PDB entry 8AW3 | electron microscopy, 3.60 A resolution | chains 2 and 3 of the 3 polymer chains in the assembly

# Chain 2
Protein: Deaminase, putative
Source organism: Trypanosoma brucei brucei
Notes: EC 3.5.4.-
Reference sequence: Q57W17 (Q57W17_TRYB2); residues 1-221 here = UniProt positions 1-221
Amino-acid sequence (221 residues; row label = number of the first residue in the row):
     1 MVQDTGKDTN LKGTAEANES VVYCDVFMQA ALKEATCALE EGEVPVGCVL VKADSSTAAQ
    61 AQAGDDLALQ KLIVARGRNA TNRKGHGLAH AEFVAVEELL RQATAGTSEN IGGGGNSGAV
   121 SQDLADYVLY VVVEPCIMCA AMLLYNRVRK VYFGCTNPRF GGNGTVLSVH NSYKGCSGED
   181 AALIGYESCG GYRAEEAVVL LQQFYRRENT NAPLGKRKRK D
Disordered / not traced: 1-18, 104-122, 176-182
Sequence notes: engineered mutation Gly87 (Ala in Q57W17), Ser117 (Cys in Q57W17)
Ion coordination: Zn2+: His90, Cys136, Cys139
What the authors report for this chain:
  - binding site for the 75-nt RNA strand: Val44, Val46, Asn79, Val133, Cys155 to Pro158, Phe160, Gln202, Tyr205, Arg207 to Asn209, Lys216 to Lys220
  - Zn2+ coordination: His90, Cys136, Cys139
  - catalytic residues: Glu92
  - conformationally variable residues (side-chain flip): Arg159
  - mutagenesis - R159M, R159Y/Y205R, Y205E, Y205R: abolished catalytic activity
  - mutagenesis - Y205F: unchanged catalytic activity
  - mutagenesis - R159Y (10-fold): decreased catalytic activity
  - mutagenesis - R159K (2-fold): increased catalytic activity

# Chain 3
Protein: Deaminase, putative
Source organism: Trypanosoma brucei brucei
Reference sequence: Q381Q7 (Q381Q7_TRYB2); residues 1-365 here = UniProt positions 1-365
Amino-acid sequence (369 residues; numbered -3 to 365; the number before each row is that of its first residue; numbers below 1 keep their minus sign (Gly-3 is residue -3)):
    -3 GPDSMEEVVV PEEPPKLVSA LATYVQQERL CTMFLSIANK LLPLKPHACH LKRIRRSSAT
    57 RVATAPMDGF AGGVICDKRD SSVATSTISD GCERNSAALG TPAAEKSHVL ELLLSVGGPV
   117 DSSALKELES AADTTVAVHR VWVPDRAPRS SAEEWTKWCQ IWPFATPKPR VPTQLSECEV
   177 GSIQRIFRTV VMPLAKRLRT DETLGIAAVL VDPSDGYRVL VSSGEEHALK RGNSAACLGY
   237 VSNSGCRKSN RVVLDHPVTF VLKEVTRKQC KDREVEGDAS YLANGMDMFV SHEPCVMCSM
   297 ALVHSRVRRV FYCFPNPVHG GLGSTVSIHA IQELNHHFRV FRCDSRWLSD PEGVSSDHDN
   357 PYWEDLTVP
Disordered / not traced: -3 to -1, 56-104, 264-276, 341-365
Sequence notes: expression tag (-3 to 0); variant Lys102 (Asn in Q381Q7), Val105 (Ile in Q381Q7), Val167 (Ala in Q381Q7), Val176 (Met in Q381Q7)
Ion coordination: Zn2+: Tyr236, His252, Cys291, Cys294
What the authors report for this chain:
  - binding site for the 75-nt RNA strand: His300, Asn331, His332
  - mutagenesis - K48A, R52E, K164E, R166E: decreased binding to the 75-nt RNA strand

# Chain 2 / chain 3 interface
Pairs across the interface (57):
  Gly85(2) - Thr262(3)
  Gly85(2) - Leu278(3)
  His86(2) - Lys259(3)
  Gly87(2) - Leu278(3)
  Gly87(2) - His300(3)
  Leu88(2) - Leu258(3)  hydrophobic
  Leu88(2) - Met296(3)
  Leu88(2) - Ala297(3)
  Leu88(2) - His300(3)
  Leu88(2) - Ser301(3)
  His90(2) - His300(3)
  Phe93(2) - Leu250(3)
  Phe93(2) - Met293(3)  hydrophobic
  Val96(2) - Leu250(3)  hydrophobic
  Asp123(2) - Ser245(3)
  Asp123(2) - Asn246(3)
  Asp123(2) - Arg247(3)
  Asp123(2) - Val248(3)
  Cys136(2) - His300(3)
  Ile137(2) - Val292(3)  hydrophobic
  Ile137(2) - Met296(3)  hydrophobic
  Met138(2) - Met293(3)  hydrophobic
  Met138(2) - Met296(3)
  Met138(2) - Ala297(3)
  Ala141(2) - Val292(3)  hydrophobic
  Ala141(2) - Met293(3)
  Met142(2) - Leu250(3)  hydrophobic
  Met142(2) - Met293(3)  hydrophobic
  Leu144(2) - Leu234(3)
  Tyr145(2) - Ala231(3)
  Tyr145(2) - Leu234(3)  hydrophobic
  Tyr145(2) - Gly235(3)
  Tyr145(2) - His252(3)
  Tyr145(2) - Cys291(3)  hydrogen bond
  Tyr145(2) - Val292(3)
  Tyr145(2) - His315(3)
  Asn146(2) - Val248(3)
  Asn146(2) - Val249(3)
  Arg147(2) - Ser230(3)
  Arg147(2) - Ser240(3)
  Arg147(2) - Gly241(3)  hydrogen bond (side chain-backbone)
  Arg147(2) - Arg243(3)  hydrogen bond (side chain-backbone)
  Arg159(2) - Glu329(3)
  Arg159(2) - Leu330(3)
  Arg159(2) - Asn331(3)
  Phe160(2) - His300(3)
  Phe160(2) - Leu330(3)  hydrophobic
  Phe160(2) - Asn331(3)
  Asn171(2) - Thr321(3)
  Lys174(2) - Leu234(3)  hydrogen bond (side chain-backbone)
  Lys174(2) - Val237(3)  hydrogen bond (side chain-backbone)
  Lys174(2) - Ser238(3)
  Lys174(2) - Asn239(3)
  Lys174(2) - Ser240(3)
  Lys174(2) - Val314(3)
  Ile184(2) - Leu234(3)  hydrophobic
  Ile184(2) - Gly241(3)
Other interface residues (no listed pair), chain 2 (27 interface residues in all): Glu97, Leu100, Pro158, Val166, Ser168
Other interface residues (no listed pair), chain 3 (36 interface residues in all): Asp251, Ile327

# In short
27 residues of chain 2 and 36 residues of chain 3 are in contact; the contacts include 5 hydrogen bonds. Among
the polar pairs are Tyr145(2)-Cys291(3), Arg147(2)-Gly241(3) and Arg147(2)-Arg243(3). The paper reports the
catalytic residue Glu92(2); R159M, R159Y/Y205R and Y205E of chain 2, among others, abolish catalytic activity;
11 substitutions were tested in all.
Here chain 2 is Deaminase, putative and chain 3 is Deaminase, putative, both from Trypanosoma brucei brucei.
Entry 8AW3 (Cryo-EM structure of the Tb ADAT2/3 deaminase in complex with tRNA) was determined by electron
microscopy.
